5Q0K - chains A and B; structure by X-ray diffraction, 1.80 A resolution.

# Chain A
Protein: Bile acid receptor
From: Homo sapiens
UniProt: Q96RI1 (NR1H4_HUMAN); residues 248-476 here correspond to UniProt positions 258-486 (UniProt number = residue number + 10)
Chain sequence (233 residues; row label = number of the first residue in the row):
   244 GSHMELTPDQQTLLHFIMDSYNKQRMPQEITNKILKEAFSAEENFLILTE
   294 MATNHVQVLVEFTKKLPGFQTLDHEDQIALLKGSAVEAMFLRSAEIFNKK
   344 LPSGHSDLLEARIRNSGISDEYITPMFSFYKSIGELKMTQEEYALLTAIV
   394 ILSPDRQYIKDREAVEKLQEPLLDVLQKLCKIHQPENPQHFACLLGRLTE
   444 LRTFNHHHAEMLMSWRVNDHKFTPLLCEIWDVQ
Not modelled in the structure: 244-246, 460-463, 475-476
Sequence notes: expression tag (244-247); conflict A281 (Glu291 in Q96RI1), A354 (Glu364 in Q96RI1)
UniProt features mapped onto this chain:
  - binding site (chenodeoxycholate): R335, Y365, Y373, H451
  - modified residue: T446 (Phosphothreonine)
  - cross-link: K279 (Glycyl lysine isopeptide (Lys-Gly) (interchain with G-Cter in SUMO1))

# Chain B
Protein: Coactivator peptide src-1 HD3
UniProt: A8K1V4 (A8K1V4_HUMAN); residue numbers follow UniProt; this construct covers 744-757
Chain sequence (14 residues; each row starts with the number of its first residue):
   744 KDHQLLRYLLDKDE
Not modelled in the structure: 757

# Chain A / chain B interface
Residue-residue contacts (18):
  V303(A) - L749(B)  hydrophobic
  V303(A) - L752(B)
  V303(A) - L753(B)
  E304(A) - K755(B)
  K307(A) - L752(B)
  K307(A) - L753(B)
  K307(A) - K755(B)  hydrogen bond (side chain-backbone)
  F312(A) - L753(B)  hydrophobic
  H317(A) - L753(B)
  H317(A) - D754(B)  salt bridge
  E318(A) - R750(B)  salt bridge
  Q320(A) - L753(B)
  I321(A) - L753(B)  hydrophobic
  L324(A) - L753(B)  hydrophobic
  K325(A) - H746(B)
  L468(A) - L748(B)  hydrophobic
  E471(A) - H746(B)  hydrogen bond (backbone-side chain)
  I472(A) - L748(B)  hydrophobic
Other interface residues (no listed pair), chain A (15 interface residues in all): V299, Q300

# Overview
15 residues of chain A and 8 residues of chain B are in contact; the contacts include 2 hydrogen bonds and 2
salt bridges. Polar contacts include H317(A)-D754(B), E318(A)-R750(B) and K307(A)-K755(B). From UniProt: 4
chenodeoxycholate-binding residues on chain A.
Chain A is Bile acid receptor (Homo sapiens) and chain B is Coactivator peptide src-1 HD3; the structure,
Ligand binding to FARNESOID-X-RECEPTOR, was determined by X-ray diffraction (same publication as 5Q0I, 5Q0J,
5Q0L, 5Q0M, 5Q0N, 5Q0O and 30 further entries).
